4R8P - chains A and J of the 14 polymer chains in the assembly; structure by X-ray diffraction, 3.28 A resolution.

== Chain A ==
Molecule: Histone H3.2
Source organism: Xenopus laevis
Reference sequence: P84233 (H32_XENLA); residues 1-135 here correspond to UniProt positions 2-136 (UniProt number = residue number + 1)
Amino-acid sequence (135 residues; row label = number of the first residue in the row):
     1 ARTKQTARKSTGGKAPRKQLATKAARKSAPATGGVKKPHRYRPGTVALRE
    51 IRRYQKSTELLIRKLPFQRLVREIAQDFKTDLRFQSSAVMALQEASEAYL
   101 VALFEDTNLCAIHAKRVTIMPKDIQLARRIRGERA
Disordered / not traced: 1-36, 135
Differences from the reference sequence: conflict Ala102 (Gly103 in P84233)
UniProt features mapped onto this chain:
  - modified residue: Arg2 (Asymmetric dimethylarginine), Thr3 (Phosphothreonine), Lys4 (Allysine), Gln5 (5-glutamyl dopamine), Thr6 (Phosphothreonine), Arg8 (Citrulline), Lys9 (N6,N6,N6-trimethyllysine), Ser10 (ADP-ribosylserine), Thr11 (Phosphothreonine), Lys14 (N6-(2-hydroxyisobutyryl)lysine), Arg17 (Asymmetric dimethylarginine), Lys18 (N6-(2-hydroxyisobutyryl)lysine), Lys23 (N6-(2-hydroxyisobutyryl)lysine), Arg26 (Citrulline), Lys27 (N6,N6,N6-trimethyllysine), Ser28 (ADP-ribosylserine), Lys36 (N6,N6,N6-trimethyllysine), Lys37 (N6-methyllysine), Tyr41 (Phosphotyrosine), Lys56 (N6,N6,N6-trimethyllysine) and 8 more in UniProt
  - lipidation: Cys110 (S-palmitoyl cysteine)

== Chain J ==
Molecule: 147-nt DNA strand
Source organism: Synthetic DNA
Notes: fragment: Widom 601 147-mer (- strand)
Sequence (147 nucleotides; numbered -73 to 73; the number before each row is that of its first residue; numbers below 1 keep their minus sign (DA-73 is residue -73)):
   -73 ATCGGATGTATATATCTGACACGTGCCTGGAGACTAGGGAGTAATCCCCT
   -23 TGGCGGTTAAAACGCGGGGGACAGCGCGTACGTGCGTTTAAGCGGTGCTA
    27 GAGCTGTCTACGACCAATTGAGCGGCCTCGGCACCGGGATTCTCGAT
Disordered / not traced: -73, 73

== Chain A / chain J interface ==
Pairs across the interface (24):
  His39(A) - DT-67(J)  sugar contact
  His39(A) - DG10(J)  sugar contact
  Arg40(A) - DT9(J)  hydrogen bond to the base
  Arg40(A) - DG10(J)  hydrogen bond to the sugar
  Tyr41(A) - DT-67(J)  hydrogen bond to the sugar
  Tyr41(A) - DG-66(J)  sugar contact
  Tyr41(A) - DT9(J)  sugar contact
  Tyr41(A) - DG10(J)  hydrogen bond to the phosphate
  Pro43(A) - DG8(J)  phosphate contact
  Pro43(A) - DT9(J)  sugar contact
  Gly44(A) - DT9(J)  hydrogen bond to the phosphate
  Thr45(A) - DT9(J)  phosphate contact
  Val46(A) - DT9(J)  hydrogen bond to the phosphate
  Val46(A) - DG10(J)  phosphate contact
  Ala47(A) - DT9(J)  hydrogen bond to the phosphate
  Arg49(A) - DG-66(J)  hydrogen bond to the phosphate
  Arg49(A) - DT-65(J)  salt bridge to the phosphate
  Lys56(A) - DA-64(J)  salt bridge to the phosphate
  Arg63(A) - DA17(J)  hydrogen bond to the phosphate
  Arg63(A) - DG18(J)  salt bridge to the phosphate
  Lys64(A) - DG18(J)  hydrogen bond to the phosphate
  Leu65(A) - DG18(J)  hydrogen bond to the phosphate
  Pro66(A) - DA17(J)  sugar contact
  Arg69(A) - DA17(J)  salt bridge to the phosphate
Interface residues without a listed pair, chain A (17 interface residues in all): Arg42, Asp81
Interface residues without a listed pair, chain J (11 interface residues in all): DA-68, DG27

== Overview ==
17 residues of chain A face 11 of chain J across their interface; the contacts include 11 hydrogen bonds and 4
salt bridges. Polar pairs include Arg40(A)-DT9(J), Arg40(A)-DG10(J) and Tyr41(A)-DT-67(J).
Chain A is Histone H3.2 (Xenopus laevis) and chain J is a 147-nt DNA strand (Synthetic DNA); the structure,
Crystal structure of the Ring1B/Bmi1/UbcH5c PRC1 ubiquitylation module bound to the nucleosome core particle,
was determined by X-ray diffraction.
